Entry 7NYZ (electron microscopy, 6.50 A resolution (low resolution: residue-level contacts below are approximate; hydrogen-bond / salt-bridge calls are withheld)); this record covers chains B and M of the 14 polymer chains in the assembly.

Chain B:
Protein: Chromosome partition protein MukB
From: Photorhabdus thracensis
UniProtKB: A0A0F7LRY2 (A0A0F7LRY2_9GAMM); residues 1-1482 here = UniProt positions 1-1482
Chain sequence (1482 residues; numbered 1 to 1482; the number before each row is that of its first residue):
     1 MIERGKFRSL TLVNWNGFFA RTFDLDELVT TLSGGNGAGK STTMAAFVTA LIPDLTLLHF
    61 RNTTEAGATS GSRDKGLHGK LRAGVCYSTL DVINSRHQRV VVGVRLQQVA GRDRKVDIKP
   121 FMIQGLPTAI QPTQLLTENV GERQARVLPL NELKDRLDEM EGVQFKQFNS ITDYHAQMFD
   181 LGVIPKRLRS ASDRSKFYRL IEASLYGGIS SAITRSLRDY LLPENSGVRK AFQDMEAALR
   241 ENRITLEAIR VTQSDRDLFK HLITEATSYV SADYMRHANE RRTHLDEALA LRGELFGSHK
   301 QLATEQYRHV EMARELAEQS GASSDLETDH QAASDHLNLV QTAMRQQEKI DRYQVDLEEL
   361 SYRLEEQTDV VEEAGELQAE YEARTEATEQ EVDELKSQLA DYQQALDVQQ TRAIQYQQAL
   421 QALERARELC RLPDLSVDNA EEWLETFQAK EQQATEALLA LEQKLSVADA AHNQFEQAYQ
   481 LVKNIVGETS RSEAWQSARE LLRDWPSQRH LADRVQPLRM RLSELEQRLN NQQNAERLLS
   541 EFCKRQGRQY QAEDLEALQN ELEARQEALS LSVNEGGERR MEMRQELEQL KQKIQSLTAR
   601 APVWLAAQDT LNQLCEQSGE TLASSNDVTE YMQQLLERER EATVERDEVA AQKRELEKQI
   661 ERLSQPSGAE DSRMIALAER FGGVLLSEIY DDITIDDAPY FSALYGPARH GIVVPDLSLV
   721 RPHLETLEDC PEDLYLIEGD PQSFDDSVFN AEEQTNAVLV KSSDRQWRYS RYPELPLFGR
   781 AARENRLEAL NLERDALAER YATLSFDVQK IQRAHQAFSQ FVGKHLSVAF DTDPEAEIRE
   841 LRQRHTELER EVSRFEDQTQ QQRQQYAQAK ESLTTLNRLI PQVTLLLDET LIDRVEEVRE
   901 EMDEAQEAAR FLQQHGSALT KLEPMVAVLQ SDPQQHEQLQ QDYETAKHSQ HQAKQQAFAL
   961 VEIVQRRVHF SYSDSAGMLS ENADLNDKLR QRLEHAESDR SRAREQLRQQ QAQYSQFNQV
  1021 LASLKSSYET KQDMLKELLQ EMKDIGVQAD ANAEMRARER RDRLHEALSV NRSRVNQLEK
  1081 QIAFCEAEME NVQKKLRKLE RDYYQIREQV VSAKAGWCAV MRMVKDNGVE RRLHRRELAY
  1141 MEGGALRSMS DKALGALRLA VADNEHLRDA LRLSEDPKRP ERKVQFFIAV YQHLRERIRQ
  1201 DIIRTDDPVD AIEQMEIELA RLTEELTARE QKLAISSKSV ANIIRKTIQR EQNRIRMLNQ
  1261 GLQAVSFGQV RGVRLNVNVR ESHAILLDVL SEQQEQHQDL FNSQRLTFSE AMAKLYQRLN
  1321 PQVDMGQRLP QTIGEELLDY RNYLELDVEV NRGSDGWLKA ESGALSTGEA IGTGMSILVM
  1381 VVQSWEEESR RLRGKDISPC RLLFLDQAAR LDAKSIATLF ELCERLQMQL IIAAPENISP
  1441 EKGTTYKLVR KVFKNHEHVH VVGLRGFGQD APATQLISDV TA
Disordered / not traced: 1, 1469-1482
Sequence notes: engineered mutation Gln-1407 (Glu in A0A0F7LRY2)
Metal / ion sites: Mg2+: Ser-41 (together with ATP)
Small-molecule neighbours:
  - ATP, molecule 1: Asn-16, Asn-36, Gly-37, Ala-38, Gly-39, Lys-40, Ser-41, Thr-42, Gly-76, Gly-79, Lys-80, Asp-1406, Gln-1407, Arg-1450
  - ATP, molecule 2: Gln-1269, Arg-1352, Gly-1363, Ala-1364, Leu-1365, Ser-1366, Thr-1367, Gly-1368, Glu-1369
  - 4'-phosphopantetheine (PNS), molecule 1: Leu-289, Ala-290, Gly-293
  - 4'-phosphopantetheine (PNS), molecule 2: Arg-839, Arg-842, Gln-843
Reported in the primary citation:
  - mutagenesis - E1407Q: decreased catalytic activity (citing earlier work)
  - mutagenesis - S1366R, D1406A: abolished growth

Chain M:
Molecule: DNA 80 b
Sequence (30 nucleotides; numbered 1 to 30; the number before each row is that of its first residue):
     1 ATATATATAT ATATATATAT ATATATATAT

Chain B / chain M interface:
Contacting residue pairs (15):
  Leu-55(B) / DT22(M)
  Leu-55(B) / DA23(M)
  Thr-56(B) / DT22(M)
  Ser-170(B) / DT24(M)
  Ile-171(B) / DA23(M)
  Ile-171(B) / DT24(M)
  Thr-172(B) / DT24(M)
  Arg-194(B) / DA23(M)
  Arg-194(B) / DT24(M)
  Gln-1327(B) / DT14(M)
  Gln-1327(B) / DA15(M)
  Arg-1328(B) / DA15(M)
  Arg-1328(B) / DT16(M)
  Leu-1329(B) / DT16(M)
  Thr-1332(B) / DT16(M)
Also at the interface, not in a pair above, chain B (15 interface residues in all): Pro-53, Asp-54, Lys-115, Asn-169, Arg-215
Also at the interface, not in a pair above, chain M (8 interface residues in all): DA17, DA25

In short:
15 residues of chain B and 8 residues of chain M are in contact. Ligands of chain B: ATP and
4'-phosphopantetheine. The paper reports that S1366R and D1406A of chain B abolish growth; E1407Q of chain B
reduces catalytic activity.
Here chain B is Chromosome partition protein MukB (Photorhabdus thracensis) and chain M is DNA 80 b. Entry
7NYZ (Cryo-EM structure of the MukBEF-MatP-DNA monomer (partially open conformation)) was determined by
electron microscopy together with 7NYW, 7NYX, 7NYY, 7NZ0, 7NZ2, 7NZ3 and 7NZ4 from the same study.
